PDB entry 8DEA | X-ray diffraction, 2.21 A resolution | chain A

Chain A:
Protein: Complement factor D
Organism: Homo sapiens
Notes: EC 3.4.21.46
Reference sequence: P00746 (CFAD_HUMAN); residues 1-228 here correspond to UniProt positions 26-253 (UniProt number = residue number + 25)
Chain sequence (230 residues; each row starts with the number of its first residue):
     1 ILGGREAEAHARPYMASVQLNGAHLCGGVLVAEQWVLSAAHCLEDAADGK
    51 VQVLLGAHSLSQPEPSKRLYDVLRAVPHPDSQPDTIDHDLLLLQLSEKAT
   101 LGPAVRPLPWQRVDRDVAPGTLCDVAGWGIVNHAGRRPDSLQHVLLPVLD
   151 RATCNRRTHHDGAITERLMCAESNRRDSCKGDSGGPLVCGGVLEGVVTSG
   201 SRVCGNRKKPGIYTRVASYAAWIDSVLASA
Disordered / not traced: 45-48, 156-164
Disulfide bonds: Cys26-Cys42, Cys123-Cys189, Cys154-Cys170, Cys179-Cys204
Construct notes: expression tag (229-230)
Ligand contacts: R7X (1-[(3-acetylphenyl)acetyl]-N-(6-bromopyridin-2-yl)-L-prolinamide): His24, Leu25, Cys26, His41, Cys42, Trp128, Gly129, Ile130, Arg137, Ser178, Cys179, Lys180, Gly181, Ser183, Val197, Thr198, Ser199, Gly200, Ser201, Arg202, Cys204

Summary:
Ligands of chain A: compound R7X.
Chain A is Complement factor D (Homo sapiens); the structure, Scaffold Hopping via Ring Opening Enables
Identification of Acyclic Compounds as New Complement Factor D Inhibitors, was determined by X-ray
diffraction, deposited together with 8D95 and 8DG6.
